8P0T - chains J and Z of the 28 polymer chains in the assembly; structure by electron microscopy, 2.65 A resolution.

# Chain J
Protein: Proteasome subunit beta
Source organism: Trichomonas vaginalis G3
UniProtKB: A2F3H9 (A2F3H9_TRIV3); numbering as in UniProt (aligned over 1-206)
Sequence (206 residues; row label = number of the first residue in the row):
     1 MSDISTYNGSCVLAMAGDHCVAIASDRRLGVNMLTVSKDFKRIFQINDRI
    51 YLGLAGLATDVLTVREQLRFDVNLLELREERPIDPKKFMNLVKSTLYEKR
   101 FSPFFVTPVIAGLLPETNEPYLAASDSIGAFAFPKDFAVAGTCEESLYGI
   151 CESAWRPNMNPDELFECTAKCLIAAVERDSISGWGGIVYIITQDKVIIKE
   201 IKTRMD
Disordered / not traced: 1-2
Disulfide bonds: C11-C143, C167-C171
Residues lining bound ligands: proteasome inhibitor CP-17 (X5C; N-[(2S)-1-[[(2S)-1-[[(1S)-1-[(2S,3R,5S,6R)-3-(hydroxymethyl)-5-methanoyl-2,3,6-trimethyl-morpholin-2-yl]-2-phenyl-ethyl]amino]-3-(1H-indol-3-yl)-1-oxidanylidene-propan-2-yl]amino]-3-(1H-indol-3-yl)-1-oxidanylidene-propan-2-yl]hexanamide): R100, P103, A124, S125, D126, I128, A130, F131, A132, Y148

# Chain Z
Protein: Proteasome subunit beta
Source organism: Trichomonas vaginalis G3
UniProtKB: A2DD57 (A2DD57_TRIV3); residues 2-203 here correspond to UniProt positions 55-256 (UniProt number = residue number + 53)
Sequence (202 residues; row label = number of the first residue in the row):
     2 TTLSFIYNGGIVVAVDSRATGGQFIFSQTVMKILPLAPNMIGTMAGGAAD
    52 CQYWLRNLSRLIQLHKFRYQQPLTVAAASKILVNELYRYKGYNLSIGSMI
   102 CGYDNTGPHIFYIDNHGSRIAGKRFSVGSGSTHAYGVLDTCYREDMTKEE
   152 ACELGRRAIYHATYRDSGSGGRVSVVHITQNGVEWIDKTDVFDMHDFSKT
   202 TF
Glycans and other covalent adducts: proteasome inhibitor CP-17 (X5C) linked to T2
Residues lining bound ligands: proteasome inhibitor CP-17 (X5C; N-[(2S)-1-[[(2S)-1-[[(1S)-1-[(2S,3R,5S,6R)-3-(hydroxymethyl)-5-methanoyl-2,3,6-trimethyl-morpholin-2-yl]-2-phenyl-ethyl]amino]-3-(1H-indol-3-yl)-1-oxidanylidene-propan-2-yl]amino]-3-(1H-indol-3-yl)-1-oxidanylidene-propan-2-yl]hexanamide): T3, D17, R19, A20, T21, G22, F27, V31, K33, M45, A46, G47, G48, A49, C52, S96, V128, G129, S130, G131, D167, G169, S170
Reported in the primary citation:
  - binding site for proteasome inhibitor CP-17: F27, V31, K33, A46, A49, S96
  - specificity-determining residues: F27
  - specificity-determining residues: M45 (proposed by the authors, not directly observed)
  - catalytic residues: D17, K33 (by similarity / conservation)

# Interface between chain J and chain Z
Contacting residue pairs (55; chain J residue first):
  T6(J) with Q24(Z)
  R28(J) with S168(Z)
  M33(J) with S130(Z); R166(Z); D167(Z); S168(Z), hydrogen bond (backbone-backbone); G169(Z)
  L34(J) with H134(Z); R166(Z)
  T35(J) with Y165(Z), hydrogen bond (side chain-backbone); R166(Z), hydrogen bond (backbone-side chain)
  V36(J) with R166(Z), hydrogen bond (backbone-side chain)
  K38(J) with Y165(Z); T201(Z), hydrogen bond (side chain-backbone); F203(Z)
  S146(J) with F25(Z)
  E177(J) with I26(Z)
  R178(J) with Q24(Z); F25(Z); I26(Z), hydrogen bond (backbone-backbone); F27(Z), hydrogen bond (side chain-backbone)
  D179(J) with Q24(Z); I26(Z)
  S180(J) with T21(Z); Q24(Z), hydrogen bond (backbone-backbone); I26(Z); S168(Z)
  I181(J) with Q24(Z); S168(Z)
  W184(J) with T164(Z); Y165(Z), hydrogen bond (side chain-backbone); S168(Z)
  K202(J) with F193(Z); F198(Z)
  T203(J) with F193(Z); F198(Z)
  R204(J) with Q29(Z); G172(Z), hydrogen bond (side chain-backbone); D191(Z), salt bridge; V192(Z); F193(Z)
  M205(J) with T164(Z); Y165(Z); H196(Z); F198(Z), hydrophobic; F203(Z)
  D206(J) with R19(Z), salt bridge; Q29(Z), hydrogen bond; T164(Z); D167(Z); S168(Z); S170(Z); G171(Z); G172(Z), hydrogen bond (side chain-backbone); V192(Z)
Other interface residues (no listed pair), chain J (23 interface residues in all): N32, S37, D39, V176
Other interface residues (no listed pair), chain Z (28 interface residues in all): G23, S28, T202

# In short
23 residues of chain J face 28 of chain Z across their interface; the contacts include 12 hydrogen bonds and 2
salt bridges. Among the polar pairs are R204(J)-D191(Z), D206(J)-R19(Z) and T35(J)-Y165(Z). From the paper:
catalytic residues D17(Z) and K33(Z); a binding site for proteasome inhibitor CP-17 at F27(Z), V31(Z) and
K33(Z) among others.
Here chain J is Proteasome subunit beta and chain Z is Proteasome subunit beta, both from Trichomonas
vaginalis G3. Entry 8P0T (CryoEM structure of 20S Trichomonas vaginalis proteasome in complex with proteasome
inhibitor CP-17) was determined by electron microscopy (same publication as 8OIX).
